8WLP - chains ZR and ZX of the 53 polymer chains in the assembly; structure by electron microscopy, 3.80 A resolution.

== Chain ZR (and ZX) ==
Name: Flagellar hook protein FlgE
Organism: Salmonella enterica subsp. enterica serovar Typhimurium str. LT2
Notes: chain ZX of this document is another copy of the same molecule, construct and numbering; everything in this record applies to it too
UniProt: P0A1J1 (FLGE_SALTY); residues 1-403 here = UniProt positions 1-403
Chain sequence (403 residues; each row starts with the number of its first residue):
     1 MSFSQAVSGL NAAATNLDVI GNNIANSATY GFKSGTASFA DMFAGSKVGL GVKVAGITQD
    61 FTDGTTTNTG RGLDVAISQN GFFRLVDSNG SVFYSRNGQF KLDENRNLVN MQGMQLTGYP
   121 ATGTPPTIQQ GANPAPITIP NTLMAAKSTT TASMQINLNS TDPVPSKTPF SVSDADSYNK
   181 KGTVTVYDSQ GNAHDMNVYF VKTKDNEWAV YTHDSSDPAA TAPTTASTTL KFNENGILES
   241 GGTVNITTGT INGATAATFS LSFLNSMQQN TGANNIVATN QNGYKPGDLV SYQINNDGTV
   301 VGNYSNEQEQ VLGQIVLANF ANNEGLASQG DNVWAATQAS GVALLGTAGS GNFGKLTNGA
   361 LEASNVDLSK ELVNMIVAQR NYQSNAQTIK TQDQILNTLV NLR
Not modelled in the structure: 1, 403

== How chain ZR and chain ZX interact ==
Pairs across the interface (43; chain ZR residue first):
  Asn-157(ZR) / Leu-143(ZX)
  Ser-160(ZR) / Gln-190(ZX)
  Ser-160(ZR) / Asn-192(ZX)  hydrogen bond
  Ser-160(ZR) / Asn-252(ZX)  hydrogen bond (backbone-side chain)
  Thr-161(ZR) / Asn-192(ZX)
  Thr-161(ZR) / Asn-252(ZX)
  Asp-205(ZR) / Asn-252(ZX)
  Asp-205(ZR) / Gly-253(ZX)
  Asn-206(ZR) / Gln-190(ZX)
  Asn-206(ZR) / Asn-252(ZX)
  Asn-206(ZR) / Gly-253(ZX)
  Glu-234(ZR) / Ser-189(ZX)  hydrogen bond (backbone-side chain)
  Glu-234(ZR) / Gln-190(ZX)
  Glu-234(ZR) / Gly-253(ZX)
  Glu-234(ZR) / Ala-254(ZX)
  Glu-234(ZR) / Thr-255(ZX)
  Asn-235(ZR) / Ser-189(ZX)
  Met-267(ZR) / Leu-143(ZX)  hydrophobic
  Met-267(ZR) / Ala-145(ZX)  hydrophobic
  Gln-268(ZR) / Gln-190(ZX)  hydrogen bond (backbone-side chain)
  Gln-269(ZR) / Ala-145(ZX)
  Gln-269(ZR) / Ala-146(ZX)  hydrogen bond (side chain-backbone)
  Gln-269(ZR) / Ser-189(ZX)
  Gln-269(ZR) / Gln-190(ZX)
  Gln-269(ZR) / Pro-286(ZX)
  Asn-270(ZR) / Gln-190(ZX)  hydrogen bond (backbone-backbone)
  Asn-270(ZR) / Gly-191(ZX)
  Asn-270(ZR) / Asn-192(ZX)  hydrogen bond
  Asn-270(ZR) / Ala-193(ZX)
  Asn-270(ZR) / Pro-286(ZX)
  Thr-271(ZR) / Pro-286(ZX)
  Gly-349(ZR) / Asn-89(ZX)  hydrogen bond (backbone-side chain)
  Ser-369(ZR) / Tyr-382(ZX)  hydrogen bond
  Lys-370(ZR) / Asn-11(ZX)  hydrogen bond
  Val-373(ZR) / Val-7(ZX)  hydrophobic
  Val-373(ZR) / Leu-10(ZX)  hydrophobic
  Val-373(ZR) / Ile-389(ZX)  hydrophobic
  Ile-376(ZR) / Phe-3(ZX)  hydrophobic
  Ile-376(ZR) / Asp-393(ZX)
  Arg-380(ZR) / Phe-3(ZX)
  Arg-380(ZR) / Asp-393(ZX)  salt bridge
  Arg-380(ZR) / Leu-396(ZX)
  Gln-387(ZR) / Val-400(ZX)
Interface residues without a listed pair, chain ZR (23 interface residues in all): Lys-202, Gly-236, Val-377, Gln-383
Interface residues without a listed pair, chain ZX (25 interface residues in all): Lys-285, Asn-397

== Overview ==
Chain ZR and chain ZX form an interface of 23 and 25 residues respectively; the contacts include 10 hydrogen
bonds and 1 salt bridge. Among the polar pairs are Arg-380(ZR)/Asp-393(ZX), Ser-160(ZR)/Asn-192(ZX) and
Ser-160(ZR)/Asn-252(ZX).
Chain ZR and chain ZX are both Flagellar hook protein FlgE (Salmonella enterica subsp. enterica serovar
Typhimurium str. LT2); the structure, Cryo-EM structure of the distal rod-hook within the flagellar motor-hook
complex in the CCW state, was determined by electron microscopy (same publication as 8WHT, 8WIW, 8WK3, 8WK4,
8WKI, 8WKK and 11 further entries).
